Entry 7SHE (electron microscopy, 3.40 A resolution); this record covers chains A and B.

[Chain A (and B)]
Molecule: G-protein coupled receptor 158
Source organism: Homo sapiens
Notes: chain B of this document is another copy of the same molecule, construct and numbering; everything in this record applies to it too
UniProtKB: Q5T848 (GP158_HUMAN); residues 1-775 here = UniProt positions 1-775
Amino-acid sequence (781 residues; row label = number of the first residue in the row):
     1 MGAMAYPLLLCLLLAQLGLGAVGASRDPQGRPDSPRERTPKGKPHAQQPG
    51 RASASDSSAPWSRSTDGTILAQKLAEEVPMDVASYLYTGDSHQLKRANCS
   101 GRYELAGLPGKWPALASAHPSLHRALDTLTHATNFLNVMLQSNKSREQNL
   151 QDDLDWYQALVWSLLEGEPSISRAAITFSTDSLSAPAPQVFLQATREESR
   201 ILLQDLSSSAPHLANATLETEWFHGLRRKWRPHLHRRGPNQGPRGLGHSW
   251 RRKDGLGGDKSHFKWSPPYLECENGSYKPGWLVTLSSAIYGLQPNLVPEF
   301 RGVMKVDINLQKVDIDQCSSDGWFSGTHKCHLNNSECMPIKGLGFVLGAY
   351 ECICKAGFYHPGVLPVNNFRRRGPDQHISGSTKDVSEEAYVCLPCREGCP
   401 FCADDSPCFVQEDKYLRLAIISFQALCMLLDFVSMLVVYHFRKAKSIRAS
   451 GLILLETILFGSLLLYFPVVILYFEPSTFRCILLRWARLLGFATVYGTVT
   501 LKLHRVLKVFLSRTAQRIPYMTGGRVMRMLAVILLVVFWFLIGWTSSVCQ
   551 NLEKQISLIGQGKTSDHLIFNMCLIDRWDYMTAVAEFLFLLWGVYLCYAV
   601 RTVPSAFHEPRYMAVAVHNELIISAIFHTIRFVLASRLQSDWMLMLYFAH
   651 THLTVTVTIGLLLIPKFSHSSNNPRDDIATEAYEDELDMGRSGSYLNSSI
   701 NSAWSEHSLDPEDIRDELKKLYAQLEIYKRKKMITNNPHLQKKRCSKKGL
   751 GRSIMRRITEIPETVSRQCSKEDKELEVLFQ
Disordered / not traced: 1-65, 181-186, 206-258, 293-297, 671-781 (chain B: 1-65, 181-186, 206-260, 294-297, 671-781)
Sequence notes: expression tag (776-781)
Swiss-Prot annotation at these positions:
  - binding site (glycine): Ser-172, Arg-173, Glu-271, Asp-307
  - modified residue (Phosphoserine): Ser-694, Ser-705, Ser-708
  - glycosylation (N-linked (GlcNAc...) asparagine): Asn-98, Asn-143, Asn-215, Asn-274, Asn-333
  - cross-link: Lys-774 (Glycyl lysine isopeptide (Lys-Gly) (interchain with G-Cter in ubiquitin))
  - mutagenesis: Phe-135 (F135A: Does not affect ability to regulate cAMP levels; when associated with A-540 and A-578), Arg-173 (R173A: Nearly abolished glycine-binding and ability to inhibit the GTPase activator activity of RGS7), Ser-266 (S266A: Nearly abolished ability to inhibit the GTPase activator activity of RGS7 without affecting glycine-binding), Tyr-269 (Y269A: Nearly abolished glycine-binding and ability to inhibit the GTPase activator activity of RGS7), Glu-271 (E271A: Nearly abolished glycine-binding and ability to inhibit the GTPase activator activity of RGS7), Lys-502 (K502E: Does not affect G protein alpha subunit activation), Arg-505 (R505E: Does not affect G protein alpha subunit activation), Phe-540 (F540A: Does not affect ability to regulate cAMP levels; when associated with A-135 and A-578), Trp-578 (W578A: Does not affect ability to regulate cAMP levels; when associated with A-135 and A-540), Glu-609 (E609H: Induces an increase of cAMP levels), Lys-719 to Lys-720 (In M1 mutant; decreased localization to the nucleus), Lys-731 to Lys-732 (In M2 mutant; decreased localization to the nucleus)
Disulfide bonds: Cys-99/Cys-272, Cys-318/Cys-354, Cys-330/Cys-352, Cys-337/Cys-392, Cys-395/Cys-402, Cys-399/Cys-408, Cys-481/Cys-573
Ligand contacts: EIJ ((2S)-1-{[(S)-hydroxy{[(1s,2R,3R,4R,5S,6S)-2,3,4,5,6-pentahydroxycyclohexyl]oxy}phosphoryl]oxy}-3-(octadecanoyloxy)propan-2-yl (5E,8E,11E,14E)-icosa-5,8,11,14-tetraenoate): Leu-489, His-504, Lys-508, Met-529, Val-532, Val-536, Phe-540, Thr-582, Ala-585, Leu-588, Phe-589, Trp-592

[Chain A / chain B interface]
Residue-residue contacts (57):
  Arg-124(A) with Asp-127(B), salt bridge
  Asp-127(A) with His-131(B)
  His-131(A) with Arg-124(B), hydrogen bond; Thr-128(B); His-131(B), hydrogen bond; Gly-167(B)
  Asn-134(A) with Ser-163(B)
  Phe-135(A) with Phe-135(B), hydrophobic; Ala-159(B), hydrophobic; Leu-160(B); Ser-163(B)
  Val-138(A) with Ala-159(B); Trp-162(B); Ser-163(B)
  Met-139(A) with Trp-156(B), hydrophobic
  Ser-142(A) with Asp-155(B), hydrogen bond
  Lys-144(A) with Gln-151(B), hydrogen bond; Asp-152(B), salt bridge
  Gln-151(A) with Lys-144(B); Arg-146(B)
  Asp-152(A) with Lys-144(B), salt bridge; Arg-146(B), salt bridge
  Asp-153(A) with Trp-156(B)
  Asp-155(A) with Ser-142(B), hydrogen bond
  Trp-156(A) with Phe-135(B), hydrophobic; Met-139(B); Trp-156(B), hydrophobic; Tyr-157(B), hydrophobic
  Tyr-157(A) with Trp-156(B), hydrophobic
  Ala-159(A) with Val-138(B)
  Leu-160(A) with Phe-135(B), hydrophobic
  Trp-162(A) with Val-138(B), hydrophobic
  Ser-163(A) with Val-138(B)
  Glu-166(A) with Asn-134(B); Val-138(B)
  Gln-516(A) with Arg-517(B)
  Arg-517(A) with Ser-512(B); Ile-518(B)
  Trp-539(A) with Trp-578(B), hydrophobic; Met-581(B), hydrogen bond (side chain-backbone); Ala-585(B)
  Ile-542(A) with Met-581(B), hydrophobic
  Gly-543(A) with Trp-578(B); Met-581(B)
  Trp-544(A) with Trp-578(B)
  Ser-546(A) with Arg-577(B), hydrogen bond (backbone-side chain)
  Ser-547(A) with Trp-578(B)
  Gln-550(A) with Arg-577(B)
  Gln-555(A) with Lys-554(B), hydrogen bond
  Arg-577(A) with Gln-550(B)
  Trp-578(A) with Phe-540(B), hydrophobic; Gly-543(B); Trp-544(B); Ser-547(B)
  Met-581(A) with Trp-539(B), hydrogen bond (backbone-side chain); Ile-542(B), hydrophobic; Gly-543(B)
Also at the interface, not in a pair above, chain A (40 interface residues in all): Thr-128, Asn-143, Phe-540, Cys-549, Asp-576, Thr-582, Ala-585
Also at the interface, not in a pair above, chain B (41 interface residues in all): Asn-143, Glu-168, Ser-546, Asn-551, Thr-582

[Overview]
40 residues of chain A and 41 residues of chain B are in contact; the contacts include 9 hydrogen bonds and 4
salt bridges. Among the polar pairs are Arg-124(A)/Asp-127(B), Lys-144(A)/Asp-152(B) and
Asp-152(A)/Arg-146(B). Chain A binds compound EIJ.
Both chains are G-protein coupled receptor 158 (Homo sapiens). Entry 7SHE (Cryo-EM structure of human GPR158)
was determined by electron microscopy (same publication as 7SHF).
